Entry 9BLF (electron microscopy, 3.31 A resolution); this record covers chains A and T of the 6 polymer chains in the assembly.

[Chain A]
Protein: RNA-directed RNA polymerase nsp12
From: Severe acute respiratory syndrome coronavirus 2
UniProt: P0DTD1 (R1AB_SARS2); residues -1 to 932 here correspond to UniProt positions 4391-5324 (UniProt number = residue number + 4392)
Chain sequence (964 residues; row label = number of the first residue in the row; numbers below 1 keep their minus sign (Met-1 is residue -1)):
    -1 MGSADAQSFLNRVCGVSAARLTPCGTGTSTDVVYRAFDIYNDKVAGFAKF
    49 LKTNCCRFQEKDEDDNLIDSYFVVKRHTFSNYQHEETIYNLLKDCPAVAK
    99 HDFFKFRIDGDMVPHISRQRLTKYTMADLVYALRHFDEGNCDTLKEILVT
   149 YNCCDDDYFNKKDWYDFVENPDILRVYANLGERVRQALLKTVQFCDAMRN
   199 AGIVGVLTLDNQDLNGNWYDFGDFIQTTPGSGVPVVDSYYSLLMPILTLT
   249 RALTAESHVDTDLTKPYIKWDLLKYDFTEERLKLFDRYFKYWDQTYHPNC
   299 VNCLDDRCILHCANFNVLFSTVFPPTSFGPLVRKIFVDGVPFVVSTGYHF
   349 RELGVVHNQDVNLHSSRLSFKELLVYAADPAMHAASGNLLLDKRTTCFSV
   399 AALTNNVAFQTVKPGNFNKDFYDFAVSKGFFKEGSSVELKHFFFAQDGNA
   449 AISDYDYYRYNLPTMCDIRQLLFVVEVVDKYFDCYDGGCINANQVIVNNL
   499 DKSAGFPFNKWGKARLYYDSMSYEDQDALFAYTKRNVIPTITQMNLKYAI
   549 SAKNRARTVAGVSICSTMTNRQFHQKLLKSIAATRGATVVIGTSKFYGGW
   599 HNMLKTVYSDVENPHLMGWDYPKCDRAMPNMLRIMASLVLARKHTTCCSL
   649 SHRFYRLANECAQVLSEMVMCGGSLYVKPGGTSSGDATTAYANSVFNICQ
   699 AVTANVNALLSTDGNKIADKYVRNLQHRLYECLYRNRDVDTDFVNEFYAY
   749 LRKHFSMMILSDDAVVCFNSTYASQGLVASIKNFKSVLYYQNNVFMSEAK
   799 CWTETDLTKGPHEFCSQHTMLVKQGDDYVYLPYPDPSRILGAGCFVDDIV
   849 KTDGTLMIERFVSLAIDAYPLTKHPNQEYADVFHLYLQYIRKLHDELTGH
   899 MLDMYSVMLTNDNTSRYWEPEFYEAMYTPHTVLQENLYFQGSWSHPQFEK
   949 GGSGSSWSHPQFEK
Unresolved in the structure: -1 to 1, 930-962
Differences from the reference sequence: conflict Met-1 (Leu4391 in P0DTD1), Gly0 (Gln4392 in P0DTD1); expression tag (933-962)
Ion coordination: Mg2+ site 1: Asp208, Asn209, Asp218 (together with Cytarabine-TRIPHOSPHATE); Zn2+ site 1: His295, Cys301, Cys306, Cys310; Zn2+ site 2: Cys487, His642, Cys645, Cys646; Mg2+ site 2: Asp618, Tyr619, Asp760 (together with Cytarabine-TRIPHOSPHATE); Mg2+ site 3: Asp761, Glu811
Residues lining bound ligands:
  - Cytarabine-TRIPHOSPHATE (HF4; 4-amino-1-{5-O-[(S)-hydroxy{[(R)-hydroxy(phosphonooxy)phosphoryl]oxy}phosphoryl]-beta-D-arabinofuranosyl}pyrimidin-2(1H)-one), molecule 1: Val31, Phe35, Lys50, Asn52, Cys53, Arg55, Val71, Lys73, Arg116, Leu119, Thr120, Lys121, Tyr122, Thr123, Asp208, Asp211, Tyr217, Asp218
  - Cytarabine-TRIPHOSPHATE (HF4), molecule 2: Lys545, Arg553, Arg555, Val557, Asp618, Tyr619, Pro620, Lys621, Cys622, Asp623, Asp760
UniProt features mapped onto this chain:
  - region: Lys545 to Arg555 (Interaction with RMP Remdesivir), Thr582 to Pro620 (RdRp Palm N-ter)
  - active site: Ser759, Asp760, Asp761
  - binding site (Mn(2+)): Asn209, Asp218
  - binding site (Zn(2+)): His295, Cys301, Cys306, Cys310, Cys487, His642, Cys645, Cys646
  - site: Gln932 (Cleavage)

[Chain T]
Molecule: Template RNA
From: synthetic construct
Sequence (38 nucleotides; row label = number of the first residue in the row):
     1 AAAAAGGGUUGUGAUUUUAAUAGCUUCUUAGGAGAAUG
Unresolved in the structure: 1, 37-38

[How chain A and chain T interact]
Contacting residue pairs (35; chain A residue first):
  Asn496(A) - U10(T)  hydrogen bond to the phosphate
  Lys500(A) - G7(T)  salt bridge to the phosphate
  Lys500(A) - G8(T)  salt bridge to the phosphate
  Ser501(A) - G6(T)  hydrogen bond to the phosphate
  Ser501(A) - G7(T)  hydrogen bond to the phosphate
  Asn507(A) - A5(T)  phosphate contact
  Asn507(A) - G6(T)  hydrogen bond to the phosphate
  Lys511(A) - G6(T)  base contact
  Gln541(A) - G6(T)  phosphate contact
  Asn543(A) - A5(T)  sugar contact
  Asn543(A) - G6(T)  sugar contact
  Lys545(A) - G7(T)  hydrogen bond to the base
  Val557(A) - G7(T)  base contact
  Ala558(A) - G7(T)  sugar contact
  Gly559(A) - G7(T)  sugar contact
  Arg569(A) - G8(T)  salt bridge to the phosphate
  Arg569(A) - U9(T)  salt bridge to the phosphate
  Lys577(A) - U10(T)  salt bridge to the phosphate
  Gly590(A) - U10(T)  sugar contact
  Gly590(A) - G11(T)  sugar contact
  Ser592(A) - G11(T)  sugar contact
  Phe594(A) - G11(T)  sugar contact
  Phe594(A) - U12(T)  sugar contact
  Tyr595(A) - G13(T)  hydrogen bond to the phosphate
  Ser682(A) - G7(T)  hydrogen bond to the base
  Ser682(A) - G8(T)  sugar contact
  Gly683(A) - G7(T)  sugar contact
  Gly683(A) - G8(T)  sugar contact
  Ala685(A) - G8(T)  sugar contact
  Thr687(A) - G8(T)  base contact
  Tyr689(A) - U9(T)  hydrogen bond to the sugar
  Glu857(A) - A14(T)  hydrogen bond to the sugar
  Arg914(A) - A14(T)  salt bridge to the phosphate
  Tyr915(A) - A14(T)  sugar contact
  Met924(A) - G13(T)  phosphate contact
Also at the interface, not in a pair above, chain A (33 interface residues in all): Ala580, Ile589, Thr591, Thr686, Ile864, Asn911, Phe920
Also at the interface, not in a pair above, chain T (11 interface residues in all): U15

[Overview]
The interface between chain A and chain T involves 33 residues on one side and 11 on the other; the contacts
include 9 hydrogen bonds and 6 salt bridges. Among the polar pairs are Lys545(A)-G7(T), Ser682(A)-G7(T) and
Tyr689(A)-U9(T). Chain A binds Cytarabine-TRIPHOSPHATE.
Chain A is RNA-directed RNA polymerase nsp12 (Severe acute respiratory syndrome coronavirus 2) and chain T is
Template RNA (synthetic construct); the structure, SARS-CoV-2 core polymerase complex inhibited by araCTP, was
determined by electron microscopy.
